7SAX - chains A and D of the 7 polymer chains in the assembly; structure by electron microscopy, 3.00 A resolution.

Chain A:
Name: GldM
Source organism: Sphingobacterium wenxiniae
Notes: fragment: C-terminal TEV cleavage site and TwinStrep Tag
UniProt: A0A1I6R6I5 (A0A1I6R6I5_9SPHI); residue numbers follow UniProt; this construct covers 1-224
Sequence (263 residues; row label = number of the first residue in the row):
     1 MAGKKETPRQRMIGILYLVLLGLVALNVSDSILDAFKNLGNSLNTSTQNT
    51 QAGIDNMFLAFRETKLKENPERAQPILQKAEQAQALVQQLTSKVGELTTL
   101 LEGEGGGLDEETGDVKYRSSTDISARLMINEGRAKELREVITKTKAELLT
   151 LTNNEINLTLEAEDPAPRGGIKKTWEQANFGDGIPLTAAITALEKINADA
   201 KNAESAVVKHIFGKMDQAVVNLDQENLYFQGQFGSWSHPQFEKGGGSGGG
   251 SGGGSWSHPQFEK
Not modelled in the structure: 1-2, 216-263
Differences from the reference sequence: expression tag (225-263)

Chain D:
Name: GldL
Source organism: Sphingobacterium wenxiniae
UniProt: A0A1I6R6J4 (A0A1I6R6J4_9SPHI); residues 1-212 here = UniProt positions 1-212
Sequence (212 residues; row label = number of the first residue in the row):
     1 MAKKTKFKFGINTLINWGATVVIIGLMFKILHLKGGEWMIGVGLAVEALL
    51 FFIMGFMQAEQEPDWTRVYPELDEDYNGELPTRSVRAVAQPVATGNTAAL
   101 DKLLQDAKIDENLIGNLGDGLRTFSDKVASISKVADTAVATNQFADKLNA
   151 ASTGAAQLSNAFERAASDLQTFNESAADMQQFKEQVSTFNKNLSSLNAIY
   201 GNMLSAMNTNRS
Not modelled in the structure: 1-5, 61-212

How chain A and chain D interact:
Residue-residue contacts - 13 pairs, chain A then chain D:
  Lys5(A) with Glu60(D), hydrogen bond (side chain-backbone)
  Arg11(A) with Asn12(D); Met54(D), hydrogen bond
  Ile15(A) with Phe51(D), hydrophobic
  Leu18(A) with Glu47(D)
  Leu21(A) with Ile23(D), hydrophobic; Leu26(D)
  Gly22(A) with Leu26(D)
  Val24(A) with Ile30(D), hydrophobic
  Ala25(A) with Leu26(D), hydrophobic; Lys29(D)
  Asn27(A) with Lys29(D), hydrogen bond
  Tyr117(A) with His32(D)
Other interface residues (no listed pair), chain A (12 interface residues in all): Gly3, Lys116
Other interface residues (no listed pair), chain D (12 interface residues in all): Lys8, Ala19

Summary:
Chain A and chain D each contribute 12 residues to their interface, with 3 hydrogen bonds. Polar pairs include
Lys5(A)-Glu60(D), Arg11(A)-Met54(D) and Asn27(A)-Lys29(D).
Here chain A is GldM and chain D is GldL, both from Sphingobacterium wenxiniae. Entry 7SAX (Structure of
GldLM, the proton-powered motor that drives Type IX protein secretion and gliding motility in ...) was
determined by electron microscopy, deposited together with 7SAT, 7SAU, 7SAZ and 7SB2.
